PDB entry 5D2N | X-ray diffraction, 2.10 A resolution | chains C and F of the 5 polymer chains in the assembly

== Chain C ==
Protein: C25 alpha
Source organism: Homo sapiens
Sequence (203 residues; each row starts with the number of its first residue; numbering starts at 0):
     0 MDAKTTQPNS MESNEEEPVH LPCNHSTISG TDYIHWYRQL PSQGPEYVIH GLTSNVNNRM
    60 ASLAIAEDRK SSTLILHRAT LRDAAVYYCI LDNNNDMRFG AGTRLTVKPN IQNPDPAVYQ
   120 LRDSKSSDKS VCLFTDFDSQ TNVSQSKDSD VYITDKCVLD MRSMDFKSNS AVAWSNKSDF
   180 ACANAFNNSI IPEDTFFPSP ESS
Not modelled in the structure: 0, 199-202
Disulfide bonds: Cys22-Cys88, Cys131-Cys181

== Chain F ==
Protein: C25 beta
Source organism: Homo sapiens
Sequence (247 residues; numbered 0 to 246; the number before each row is that of its first residue; numbering starts at 0):
     0 MGAGVSQSPR YKVTKRGQDV ALRCDPISGH VSLYWYRQAL GQGPEFLTYF NYEAQQDKSG
    60 LPNDRFSAER PEGSISTLTI QRTEQRDSAM YRCASSLAPG TTNEKLFFGS GTQLSVLEDL
   120 NKVFPPEVAV FEPSEAEISH TQKATLVCLA TGFYPDHVEL SWWVNGKEVH SGVCTDPQPL
   180 KEQPALNDSR YALSSRLRVS ATFWQNPRNH FRCQVQFYGL SENDEWTQDR AKPVTQIVSA
   240 EAWGRAD
Not modelled in the structure: 0
Disulfide bonds: Cys23-Cys92, Cys147-Cys212

== How chain C and chain F interact ==
Contacting residue pairs - 97 pairs, chain C then chain F:
  Tyr32(C) with Thr100(F); Asn102(F)
  His34(C) with Asn102(F)
  Tyr36(C) with Lys104(F); Leu105(F), hydrogen bond (side chain-backbone)
  Gln38(C) with Gln37(F), hydrogen bond; Arg91(F)
  Gln42(C) with Arg91(F), hydrogen bond (backbone-side chain)
  Gly43(C) with Arg91(F)
  Pro44(C) with Pro43(F), hydrophobic; Phe107(F)
  Tyr46(C) with Lys104(F)
  His49(C) with Asn102(F)
  Tyr87(C) with Gln37(F), hydrogen bond; Gly42(F); Pro43(F)
  Asn94(C) with Tyr33(F), hydrogen bond (backbone-side chain); Pro98(F); Gly99(F), hydrogen bond (side chain-backbone); Asn102(F)
  Asp95(C) with Asp56(F)
  Met96(C) with Tyr35(F), hydrogen bond (backbone-side chain); Leu105(F), hydrophobic
  Arg97(C) with Phe45(F); Asp56(F), salt bridge; Ser58(F), hydrogen bond
  Phe98(C) with Tyr35(F), hydrophobic; Pro43(F); Phe107(F), hydrophobic
  Gly99(C) with Gly42(F)
  Asp114(C) with His139(F), salt bridge
  Tyr118(C) with Ser133(F); Ala135(F); Glu136(F); His139(F); Thr140(F)
  Gln119(C) with Ser133(F)
  Leu120(C) with Phe130(F); Glu131(F); Thr144(F); Val146(F), hydrophobic
  Arg121(C) with Phe130(F); Glu131(F), hydrogen bond (backbone-backbone)
  Asp122(C) with Val129(F); Phe130(F)
  Ser123(C) with Val129(F), hydrogen bond (backbone-backbone); Glu131(F), hydrogen bond; Glu240(F), hydrogen bond (side chain-backbone); Ala241(F)
  Lys128(C) with Ala128(F); Phe130(F)
  Ser129(C) with Phe130(F)
  Val130(C) with Phe130(F), hydrophobic; Val146(F), hydrophobic; Leu148(F), hydrophobic
  Leu132(C) with Thr144(F)
  Thr134(C) with Arg197(F)
  Asp135(C) with Thr140(F); Arg197(F), salt bridge
  Gln144(C) with Leu179(F)
  Tyr151(C) with Lys180(F); Glu181(F), hydrogen bond (side chain-backbone)
  Ile152(C) with Leu179(F)
  Thr153(C) with Asp175(F); Ser193(F); Arg195(F), hydrogen bond
  Asp154(C) with Arg195(F)
  Cys156(C) with Cys173(F), disulfide; Thr174(F); Arg195(F)
  Val157(C) with Cys173(F), hydrogen bond (backbone-side chain)
  Leu158(C) with Gly171(F); Val172(F); Cys173(F), hydrophobic; Arg197(F)
  Asp159(C) with Ser170(F), hydrogen bond (backbone-side chain); Gly171(F), hydrogen bond (backbone-backbone)
  Met160(C) with Lys142(F); Ser170(F); Arg197(F); Val198(F); Ser199(F)
  Arg161(C) with His169(F); Ser170(F), hydrogen bond (backbone-side chain)
  Met163(C) with Ser199(F)
  Phe165(C) with Lys142(F); Arg197(F)
  Ser167(C) with Arg197(F), hydrogen bond
  Ser169(C) with Arg195(F), hydrogen bond
  Ala170(C) with Arg195(F)
  Val171(C) with Ser193(F); Arg195(F)
  Trp173(C) with Leu148(F), hydrophobic; Leu179(F), hydrophobic; Ala191(F), hydrophobic
  Phe195(C) with His139(F)
  Pro197(C) with Ala135(F), hydrophobic
Interface residues without a listed pair, chain C (51 interface residues in all): Ala100, Ser162
Interface residues without a listed pair, chain F (51 interface residues in all): Gln41, Tyr48, Gly108, Pro132
Disulfides between the chains: Cys156(C)-Cys173(F)

== Summary ==
The chain C/chain F interface involves 51 residues from each chain, with 1 disulfide bond, 20 hydrogen bonds
and 3 salt bridges. Among the polar pairs are Arg97(C)-Asp56(F), Asp114(C)-His139(F) and Asp135(C)-Arg197(F).
Chain C is C25 alpha and chain F is C25 beta, both from Homo sapiens; the structure, Crystal structure of
C25-NLV-HLA-A2 complex, was determined by X-ray diffraction, deposited together with 5D2L.
